Entry 3K2P (X-ray diffraction, 2.04 A resolution); this record covers chain A.

[Chain A]
Name: Reverse Transcriptase
Organism: Human immunodeficiency virus type 1
Notes: EC 3.1.26.4
UniProt: P03366 (POL_HV1B1); residues 427-560 here correspond to UniProt positions 1026-1159 (UniProt number = residue number + 599)
Chain sequence (136 residues; numbered 425 to 560; the number before each row is that of its first residue):
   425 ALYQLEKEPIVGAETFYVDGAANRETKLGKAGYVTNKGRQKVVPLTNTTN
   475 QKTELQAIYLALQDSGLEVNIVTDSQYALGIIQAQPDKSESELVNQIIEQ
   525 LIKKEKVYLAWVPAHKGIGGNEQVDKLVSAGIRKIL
Not modelled in the structure: 425-426, 558-560
Differences from the reference sequence: expression tag (425-426)
Curated features (UniProtKB/Swiss-Prot):
  - binding site (Mg(2+)): Asp443, Glu478, Asp498, Asp549
  - site (Cleavage): Phe440, Tyr441, Leu560
Ion coordination: Mn2+ site 1: Asp443, Glu478, Asp498 (together with beta-thujaplicinol); Mn2+ site 2: Asp443, Asp549 (together with beta-thujaplicinol)
Residues lining bound ligands: beta-thujaplicinol (JTH; 2,7-dihydroxy-4-(propan-2-yl)cyclohepta-2,4,6-trien-1-one): Asp443, Gly444, Glu478, Asp498, Ala538, His539, Asp549, Arg557
From the paper describing this entry:
  - Mn2+ coordination: Asp443, Glu478, Asp498, Asp549
  - binding site for beta-thujaplicinol: Glu478, Asp498, Ala538, His539, Asp549, Arg557
  - contacts within the chain: Asp549-Arg557 (salt bridge)
  - catalytic residues: His539 (citing earlier work)

[In short]
Chain A binds beta-thujaplicinol. Asp443, Glu478 and Asp498 coordinate Mn2+ site 1. The Mn2+ site 2 is built
by Asp443 and Asp549. Curated annotation (UniProt) lists 4 Mg2+-binding residues. From the paper: the
catalytic residue His539; a binding site for beta-thujaplicinol at Glu478, Asp498 and Ala538 among others.
Chain A is Reverse Transcriptase (Human immunodeficiency virus type 1); the structure, HIV-1 Reverse
Transcriptase Isolated RnaseH Domain with the Inhibitor beta-thujaplicinol Bound at the Active Site, was
determined by X-ray diffraction, deposited together with 3IG1.
